Entry 1ZAV (X-ray diffraction, 1.90 A resolution); this record covers chains A and U of the 7 polymer chains in the assembly.

[Chain A]
Name: 50S ribosomal protein L10
From: Thermotoga maritima
Reference sequence: P29394 (RL10_THEMA); residue numbers follow UniProt; this construct covers 1-179
Sequence (180 residues; row label = number of the first residue in the row; numbering starts at 0):
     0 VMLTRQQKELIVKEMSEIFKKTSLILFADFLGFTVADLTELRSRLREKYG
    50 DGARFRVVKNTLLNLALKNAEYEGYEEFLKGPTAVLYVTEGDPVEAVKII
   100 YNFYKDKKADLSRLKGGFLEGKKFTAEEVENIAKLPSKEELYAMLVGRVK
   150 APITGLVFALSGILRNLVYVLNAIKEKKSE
Not modelled in the structure: 178-179
Construct notes: cloning artifact (0)

[Chain U]
Name: 50S ribosomal protein L7/L12
From: Thermotoga maritima
Notes: fragment: N-terminal domain
Reference sequence: P29396 (RL7_THEMA); numbering as in UniProt (aligned over 1-30)
Sequence (30 residues; each row starts with the number of its first residue):
     1 MTIDEIIEAIEKLTVSELAELVKKLEDKFG

[How chain A and chain U interact]
Residue-residue contacts (8; chain A residue first):
  Y141(A) with F29(U), hydrophobic
  V145(A) with V22(U); E26(U)
  V148(A) with L18(U); L21(U), hydrophobic; V22(U), hydrophobic
  K149(A) with V22(U)
  I152(A) with L18(U), hydrophobic
Also at the interface, not in a pair above, chain A (8 interface residues in all): A142, L144, P151
Also at the interface, not in a pair above, chain U (9 interface residues in all): V15, A19, L25, G30
From the paper, about this interface:
  - residue pairs: K149(A)-E26(U)
  - interface residues, chain U: F29(U)

[Summary]
8 residues of chain A face 9 of chain U across their interface. The paper describes a contact between K149(A)
and E26(U). The paper reports the interface residue F29(U).
Here chain A is 50S ribosomal protein L10 and chain U is 50S ribosomal protein L7/L12, both from Thermotoga
maritima. Entry 1ZAV (Ribosomal Protein L10-L12(NTD) Complex, Space Group P21) was determined by X-ray
diffraction, deposited together with 1ZAW and 1ZAX.
